Entry 7LL8 (X-ray diffraction, 2.31 A resolution); this record covers chains A and B of the 4 polymer chains in the assembly.

Chain A (and B):
Protein: Isoform L-VEGF189 of Vascular endothelial growth factor A
Organism: Homo sapiens
Notes: chain B of this document is another copy of the same molecule, construct and numbering; everything in this record applies to it too
Reference sequence: P15692 (VEGFA_HUMAN), isoform P15692-13; residues 35-136 here correspond to UniProt positions 214-315 (UniProt number = residue number + 179)
Amino-acid sequence (103 residues; each row starts with the number of its first residue):
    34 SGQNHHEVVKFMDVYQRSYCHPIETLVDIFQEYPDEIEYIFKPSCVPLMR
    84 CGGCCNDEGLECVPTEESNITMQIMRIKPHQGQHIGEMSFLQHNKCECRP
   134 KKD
Unresolved in the structure: 34-39 (chain B: 34-39, 135-136)
Construct notes: expression tag (34)
Disulfides: Cys53-Cys95, Cys84-Cys129, Cys88-Cys131
Curated features (UniProtKB/Swiss-Prot):
  - glycosylation: Asn102 (N-linked (GlcNAc...) asparagine)

How chain A and chain B interact:
Inter-chain disulfides: Cys78(A)-Cys87(B), Cys87(A)-Cys78(B)
Contacting residue pairs (50; chain A residue first):
  Val41(A) with Thr104(B); Glu120(B)
  Val42(A) with Thr104(B), hydrogen bond (backbone-backbone); Met105(B); Gln106(B), hydrogen bond (backbone-backbone)
  Lys43(A) with Gln106(B)
  Phe44(A) with Lys75(B); Gln106(B), hydrogen bond (backbone-side chain); Met108(B), hydrophobic
  Val47(A) with Pro76(B), hydrophobic; Met105(B), hydrophobic; Ile107(B), hydrophobic
  Arg50(A) with Glu57(B), salt bridge; Leu59(B); Pro80(B)
  Ser51(A) with Leu59(B); Pro76(B); Cys78(B), hydrogen bond (side chain-backbone)
  Ile56(A) with Glu57(B); Leu59(B), hydrophobic
  Glu57(A) with Arg50(B), salt bridge
  Leu59(A) with Gly85(B); Gly86(B)
  Lys75(A) with Phe44(B)
  Pro76(A) with Val47(B), hydrophobic; Ser51(B)
  Ser77(A) with Cys87(B)
  Cys78(A) with Ser51(B), hydrogen bond (backbone-side chain); Gly86(B); Cys87(B), disulfide
  Val79(A) with Val47(B), hydrophobic
  Gly85(A) with Leu59(B)
  Gly86(A) with Leu59(B); Cys78(B)
  Cys87(A) with Pro76(B), hydrophobic; Ser77(B); Cys78(B), disulfide
  Ile103(A) with Val42(B), hydrophobic
  Thr104(A) with Val41(B); Val42(B), hydrogen bond (backbone-backbone)
  Met105(A) with Val42(B); Val47(B), hydrophobic
  Gln106(A) with Val41(B); Val42(B), hydrogen bond (backbone-backbone); Lys43(B); Phe44(B), hydrogen bond (side chain-backbone)
  Ile107(A) with Val47(B), hydrophobic
  Met108(A) with Phe44(B)
  Ile118(A) with Phe44(B), hydrophobic
  Glu120(A) with Val41(B)
Interface residues without a listed pair, chain A (30 interface residues in all): Glu40, Tyr48, His54, Pro80
Interface residues without a listed pair, chain B (31 interface residues in all): Glu40, Tyr48, His54, Ile56, Val79, Asn89, Ile103, Ile118

In short:
The interface between chain A and chain B involves 30 residues on one side and 31 on the other; the contacts
include 2 disulfide bonds, 8 hydrogen bonds and 2 salt bridges. Among the polar pairs are Arg50(A)-Glu57(B),
Phe44(A)-Gln106(B) and Ser51(A)-Cys78(B).
Both chains are Isoform L-VEGF189 of Vascular endothelial growth factor A (Homo sapiens). Entry 7LL8
(D-Protein RFX-V1 Bound to the VEGFR1 Domain 2 Site on VEGF-A) was determined by X-ray diffraction together
with 7LL9 from the same study.
